Entry 9DTR (electron microscopy, 2.31 A resolution); this record covers chains I and M of the 47 polymer chains in the assembly.

Chain I:
Molecule: UBC4 lariat-intron
Sequence (95 nucleotides; each row starts with the number of its first residue):
     1 GUAUGUCUAAAGUUAUGGCCACGUUUCAAAUGCGUGCUUUUUUUUUAAAA
    51 CUUAUGCUCUUAUUUACUAACAAAAUCAACAUGCUAUUGAACUAG
Not modelled in the structure: 17-55, 78-85
Metal / ion sites: K+: G1, U2, G95 (shared with 2 residues of chain 6); Mg2+: G95 (shared with 2 residues of chain 6)

Chain M:
Name: Pre-mRNA-splicing factor CWC2
Source organism: Saccharomyces cerevisiae
UniProt: Q12046 (CWC2_YEAST); residues 1-339 here = UniProt positions 1-339
Amino-acid sequence (339 residues; each row starts with the number of its first residue):
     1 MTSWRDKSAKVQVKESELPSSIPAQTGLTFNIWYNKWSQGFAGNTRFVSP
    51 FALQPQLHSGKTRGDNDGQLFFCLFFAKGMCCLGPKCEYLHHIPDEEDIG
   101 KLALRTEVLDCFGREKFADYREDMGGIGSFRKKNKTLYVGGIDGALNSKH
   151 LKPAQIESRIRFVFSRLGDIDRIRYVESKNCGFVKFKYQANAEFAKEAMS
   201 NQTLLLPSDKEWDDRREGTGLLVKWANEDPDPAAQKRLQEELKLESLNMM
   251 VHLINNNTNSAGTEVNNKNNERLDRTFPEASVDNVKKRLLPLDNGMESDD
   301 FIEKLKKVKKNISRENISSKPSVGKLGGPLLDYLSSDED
Not modelled in the structure: 1-2, 258-339
Metal / ion sites: Zn2+: Cys73, Cys81, Cys87, His91
UniProt features mapped onto this chain:
  - zinc finger: Asp67 to Pro94 (C3H1-type)
  - modified residue (Phosphoserine): Ser335, Ser336
  - mutagenesis: Cys73 (C73Y: Inhibits cell growth), Gly79 (G79D: No effect. Synthetic lethal when associated with CLF1 lacking a TPR domain), Cys87 (C87H: Inhibits cell growth), Phe186 (F186D: Inhibits cell growth)

How chain I and chain M interact:
Residue-residue contacts - 33 pairs, chain I then chain M:
  G12(I) - Gly43(M)  base contact
  G12(I) - Asn44(M)  hydrogen bond to the base
  G12(I) - Arg46(M)  base contact
  G12(I) - Leu222(M)  phosphate contact
  U13(I) - Tyr138(M)  hydrogen bond to the phosphate
  U13(I) - Gly140(M)  phosphate contact
  U13(I) - Gly141(M)  hydrogen bond to the phosphate
  U13(I) - Lys179(M)  hydrogen bond to the sugar
  U13(I) - Asn180(M)  hydrogen bond to the base
  U13(I) - Cys181(M)  sugar contact
  U13(I) - Leu222(M)  phosphate contact
  U14(I) - Asp123(M)  base contact
  U14(I) - Met124(M)  base contact
  U14(I) - Tyr138(M)  stacking on the base
  U14(I) - Lys179(M)  salt bridge to the phosphate
  U14(I) - Phe183(M)  sugar contact
  U14(I) - Lys224(M)  hydrogen bond to the base
  U14(I) - Trp225(M)  hydrogen bond to the base
  U14(I) - Ala226(M)  base contact
  U14(I) - Asn227(M)  hydrogen bond to the sugar
  A15(I) - Thr136(M)  base contact
  A15(I) - Val176(M)  sugar contact
  A15(I) - Lys179(M)  salt bridge to the phosphate
  A15(I) - Phe183(M)  stacking on the base
  A15(I) - Ala226(M)  base contact
  A15(I) - Asn227(M)  hydrogen bond to the base
  A15(I) - Asp229(M)  hydrogen bond to the sugar
  A15(I) - Pro230(M)  base contact
  A15(I) - Asp231(M)  sugar contact
  U16(I) - Arg174(M)  salt bridge to the phosphate
  U16(I) - Pro230(M)  base contact
  U16(I) - Asp231(M)  sugar contact
  U16(I) - Pro232(M)  sugar contact
Also at the interface, not in a pair above, chain M (27 interface residues in all): Thr45, Ser178, Glu228

Summary:
5 residues of chain I and 27 residues of chain M are in contact, with 10 hydrogen bonds, 3 salt bridges and 2
aromatic stacking contacts. Among the polar pairs are G12(I)-Asn44(M), U13(I)-Asn180(M) and U14(I)-Lys224(M).
Curated annotation (UniProt) lists 4 mutagenesis sites on chain M.
Here chain I is UBC4 lariat-intron and chain M is Pre-mRNA-splicing factor CWC2 (Saccharomyces cerevisiae).
Entry 9DTR (Structure of the yeast post-catalytic P complex spliceosome at 2.3 Angstrom resolution) was
determined by electron microscopy.
